Entry 9ITJ (electron microscopy, 2.84 A resolution); this record covers chains A and F of the 26 polymer chains in the assembly.

[Chain A]
Protein: ATP synthase subunit alpha
Source organism: Chloroflexus aurantiacus J-10-fl
Notes: EC 7.1.2.2
Reference sequence: A9WGS6 (ATPA_CHLAA); residues 1-522 here = UniProt positions 1-522
Chain sequence (522 residues; each row starts with the number of its first residue):
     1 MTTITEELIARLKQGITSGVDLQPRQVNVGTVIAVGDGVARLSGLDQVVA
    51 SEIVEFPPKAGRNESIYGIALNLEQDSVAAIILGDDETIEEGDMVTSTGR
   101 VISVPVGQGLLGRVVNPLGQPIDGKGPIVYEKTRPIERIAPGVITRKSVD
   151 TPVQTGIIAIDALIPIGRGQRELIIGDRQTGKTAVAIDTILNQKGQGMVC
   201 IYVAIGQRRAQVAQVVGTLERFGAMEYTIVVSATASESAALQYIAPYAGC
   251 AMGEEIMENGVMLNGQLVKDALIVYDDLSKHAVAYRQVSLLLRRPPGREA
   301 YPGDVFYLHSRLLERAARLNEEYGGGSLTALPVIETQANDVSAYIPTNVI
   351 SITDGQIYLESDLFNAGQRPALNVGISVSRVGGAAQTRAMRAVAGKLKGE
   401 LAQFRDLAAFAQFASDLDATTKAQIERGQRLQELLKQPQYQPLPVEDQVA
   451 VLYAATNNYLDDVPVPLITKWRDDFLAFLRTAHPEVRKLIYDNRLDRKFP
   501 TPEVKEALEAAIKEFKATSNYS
Disordered / not traced: 1-26, 520-522
Bound ions: Mg2+: T183 (together with ATP)
Residues lining bound ligands: ATP (adenosine-5'-triphosphate): R178, Q179, T180, G181, K182, T183, A184, Q207, Q211, E335, F364, R369, P370, Q437, P438, Q439
UniProt features mapped onto this chain:
  - binding site (ATP): G176 to T183
  - site: S377 (Required for activity)

[Chain F]
Protein: ATP synthase subunit beta
Source organism: Chloroflexus aurantiacus J-10-fl
Notes: EC 7.1.2.2
Reference sequence: A9WGS4 (ATPB_CHLAA); residue numbers follow UniProt; this construct covers 1-471
Chain sequence (471 residues; each row starts with the number of its first residue):
     1 MPAKGVIQEIIGVVIRAKFPEDEVPEIYNAIEIPLGNGDRLVCEVQQQLG
    51 NGVVKAVAMGSTDGLRRGLEVIDTGRPIAVPVGPATLGRVFNVLGDPIDG
   101 MGPIGPEVERRPIHRDPPSFEEQNTQAQIFETGIKVIDLIAPFTRGGKTA
   151 IFGGAGVGKTVVIQELIANIAKEQSGFSVFAGVGERSREGNDLIHEMKEA
   201 RIDENTTVFDKTVMVFGQMNEPPGARLRVGLTALTMAEYFRDEGRDILLF
   251 IDNIFRFVQAGSEVSSLLGRMPSQVGYQPTLGTEMGELQERITSTKRGSI
   301 TSMQAVYVPADDYTDPAPATVFSHLDATISLERSIAERAIFPAVDPLAST
   351 SRILDPNIVGEEHYRVAQEVKRVLQRYKDLKDIIAILGMEELSDEDKLTV
   401 QRARKIELFFSQPFTVAQQFTGRPGKYVPVKKTVESFARLLNGEGDHIPE
   451 SFFYMQGDFDDVLAAYEASQK
Disordered / not traced: 1-2, 471
Residues lining bound ligands: ATP (adenosine-5'-triphosphate): S351, R352, Y364
UniProt features mapped onto this chain:
  - binding site (ATP): G153 to T160

[Chain A / chain F interface]
Pairs across the interface - 94 pairs, chain A then chain F:
  L45(A) with R67(F), hydrogen bond (backbone-side chain)
  D46(A) with R67(F)
  Q47(A) with R66(F)
  V48(A) with R66(F); R67(F)
  V49(A) with G64(F); L65(F)
  A50(A) with I10(F), hydrophobic; T62(F); D63(F); L65(F), hydrogen bond (backbone-backbone)
  S51(A) with D63(F)
  L71(A) with I10(F)
  N72(A) with I11(F)
  L73(A) with Q8(F); E9(F); I10(F), hydrogen bond (backbone-backbone); L65(F); R67(F)
  E74(A) with E9(F); R67(F), hydrogen bond (backbone-side chain)
  Q75(A) with E9(F)
  D76(A) with R67(F)
  V78(A) with R67(F)
  V101(A) with D63(F); G64(F)
  E137(A) with D63(F)
  I139(A) with N220(F); P222(F)
  A140(A) with N220(F)
  G142(A) with S187(F)
  V143(A) with S187(F); N191(F); D192(F); F216(F), hydrophobic
  I144(A) with I98(F); D192(F); H195(F)
  R146(A) with S187(F), hydrogen bond; D192(F)
  K147(A) with D192(F), hydrogen bond (backbone-side chain)
  R171(A) with R186(F); R188(F)
  P295(A) with S266(F); P272(F), hydrophobic
  P296(A) with G276(F), hydrogen bond (backbone-backbone)
  R298(A) with P309(F); D312(F), salt bridge; D315(F), salt bridge
  G303(A) with Q259(F); E263(F)
  D304(A) with E263(F)
  F306(A) with M219(F), hydrophobic; R256(F); Q259(F)
  Y307(A) with E221(F); P222(F); R226(F); E263(F)
  S310(A) with M219(F), hydrogen bond (side chain-backbone)
  E314(A) with R186(F); S187(F), hydrogen bond; M219(F); N220(F)
  V341(A) with R333(F)
  S342(A) with A310(F); D311(F), hydrogen bond; R333(F)
  A343(A) with A310(F)
  Y344(A) with Q259(F)
  T347(A) with A155(F); Y307(F), hydrogen bond (backbone-side chain); A310(F), hydrogen bond (side chain-backbone)
  N348(A) with Y307(F)
  I350(A) with A155(F), hydrophobic; G156(F); R186(F), hydrogen bond (backbone-side chain)
  S351(A) with A155(F); R186(F), hydrogen bond (backbone-side chain); R256(F), hydrogen bond; Y307(F)
  I352(A) with R186(F); M219(F), hydrophobic
  T353(A) with R186(F), hydrogen bond (backbone-side chain)
  D354(A) with R186(F), salt bridge; R188(F), salt bridge
  I376(A) with E337(F)
  S379(A) with F420(F)
  R380(A) with R186(F); R188(F); F420(F)
  V381(A) with R188(F)
  G383(A) with Q419(F)
  A384(A) with Q419(F)
Interface residues without a listed pair, chain A (55 interface residues in all): S77, S148, G297, R311, V378
Interface residues without a listed pair, chain F (48 interface residues in all): G12, D99, E189, L193, Q218, P223, V275

[Overview]
Chain A and chain F form an interface of 55 and 48 residues respectively, with 16 hydrogen bonds and 4 salt
bridges. Polar pairs include R298(A)-D312(F), R298(A)-D315(F) and D354(A)-R186(F). Ligands of chain A: ATP.
Bound to chain F: ATP.
Chain A is ATP synthase subunit alpha and chain F is ATP synthase subunit beta, both from Chloroflexus
aurantiacus J-10-fl; the structure, Chloroflexus aurantiacus ATP synthase, state 1, was determined by electron
microscopy (same publication as 9ITK, 9ITL, 9ITM, 9ITN, 9ITO, 9ITP and 11 further entries).
